Entry 7R0U (X-ray diffraction, 2.50 A resolution); this record covers chain A.

Chain A:
Molecule: Agap001425-pa
Organism: Anopheles gambiae
Reference sequence: Q7PXJ0 (Q7PXJ0_ANOGA); residue numbers follow UniProt; this construct covers 1-339
Sequence (360 residues; numbered -20 to 339; the number before each row is that of its first residue; numbers below 1 keep their minus sign (Met-20 is residue -20)):
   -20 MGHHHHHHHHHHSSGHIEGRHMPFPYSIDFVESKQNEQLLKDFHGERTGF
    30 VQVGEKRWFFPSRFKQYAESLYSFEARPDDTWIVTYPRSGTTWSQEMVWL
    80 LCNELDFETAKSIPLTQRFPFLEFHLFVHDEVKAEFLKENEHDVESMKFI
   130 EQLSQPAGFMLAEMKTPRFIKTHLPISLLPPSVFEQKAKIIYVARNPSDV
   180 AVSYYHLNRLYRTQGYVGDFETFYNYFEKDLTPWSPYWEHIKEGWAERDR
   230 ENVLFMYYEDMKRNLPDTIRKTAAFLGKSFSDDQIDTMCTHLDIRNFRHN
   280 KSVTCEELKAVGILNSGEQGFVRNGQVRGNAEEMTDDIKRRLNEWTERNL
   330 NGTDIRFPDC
Disordered / not traced: -20 to 1, 338-339
Differences from the reference sequence: initiating methionine (-20); expression tag (-19 to 0)
Ligand contacts:
  - adenosine-3'-5'-diphosphate (A3P): Pro66, Arg67, Ser68, Gly69, Thr70, Thr71, Trp72, Arg174, Ser182, Tyr237, Leu271, Asp272, Ile273, Phe276, Phe300, Val301, Arg302, Asn303, Gly304, Gln305
  - 4-hydroxy-3-methoxybenzaldehyde (V55): Phe100, Phe103, Phe106, Lys150, His152, Leu186, Tyr190, Thr192, Gln193, Trp213, Phe300
What the authors report for this chain:
  - binding site for adenosine-3'-5'-diphosphate: Arg67, Thr70, Thr71, Trp72, Arg174, Ser182, Tyr237, Leu271, Arg302, Asn303
  - conformationally variable residues (loop rearrangement, side-chain flip): Trp72, Gln298 to Asn303
  - catalytic residues: Lys150, His152 (by similarity / conservation)

In short:
Chain A binds 4-hydroxy-3-methoxybenzaldehyde and adenosine-3'-5'-diphosphate. The paper reports catalytic
residues Lys150 and His152; a binding site for adenosine-3'-5'-diphosphate at Arg67, Thr70 and Thr71 among
others.
Chain A is Agap001425-pa (Anopheles gambiae); the structure, Structure of a cytosolic sulfotransferase of
Anopheles gambiae (AGAP001425) in complex with 3'-phosphoadenosine 5-phosphate and vanillin, was determined by
X-ray diffraction (same publication as 7R0O and 7R0S).
